Entry 3QO6 (X-ray diffraction, 2.50 A resolution); this record covers chains A and D of the 9 polymer chains in the assembly.

Chain A:
Protein: Protease Do-like 1, chloroplastic
Organism: Arabidopsis thaliana
Notes: EC 3.4.21.-
Reference sequence: O22609 (DEGP1_ARATH); residue numbers follow UniProt; this construct covers 109-439
Amino-acid sequence (348 residues; each row starts with the number of its first residue):
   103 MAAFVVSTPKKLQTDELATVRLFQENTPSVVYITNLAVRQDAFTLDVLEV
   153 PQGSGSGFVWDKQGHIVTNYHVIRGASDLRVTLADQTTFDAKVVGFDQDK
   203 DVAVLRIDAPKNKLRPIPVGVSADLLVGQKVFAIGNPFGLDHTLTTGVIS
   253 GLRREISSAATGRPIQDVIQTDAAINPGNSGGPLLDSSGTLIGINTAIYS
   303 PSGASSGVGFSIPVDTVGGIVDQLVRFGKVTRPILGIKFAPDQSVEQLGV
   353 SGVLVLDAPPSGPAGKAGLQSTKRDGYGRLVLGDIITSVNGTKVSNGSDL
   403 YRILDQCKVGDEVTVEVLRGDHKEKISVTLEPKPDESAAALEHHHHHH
Unresolved in the structure: 103-110, 437-450
Swiss-Prot annotation at these positions:
  - active site (Charge relay system): His173, Asp203, Ser282

Chain D:
Protein: peptide
Amino-acid sequence (7 residues; row label = number of the first residue in the row; numbering starts at 0; X marks 7 residues of unknown identity (built as UNK)):
     0 XXXXXXX

How chain A and chain D interact:
Chain A side of the interface, 13 residues: His173, Ala261, Asn278, Pro279, Gly280, Asn281, Ser282, Thr298, Ala299, Ile300, Tyr301, Ser302, Pro303

Summary:
No residue of chain A is in contact with chain D. UniProt lists 3 active-site residues on chain A.
Chain A is Protease Do-like 1, chloroplastic (Arabidopsis thaliana) and chain D is peptide; the structure,
Crystal structure analysis of the plant protease Deg1, was determined by X-ray diffraction.
